Entry 2KFN (X-ray diffraction, 2.03 A resolution); this record covers chains B and A.

Chain B:
Molecule: 7-nt DNA strand
Sequence (7 nucleotides; row label = number of the first residue in the row):
  1001 GCTTAXG
Disordered / not traced: 1001-1003
Modified / non-standard residues: US1 (2'-deoxy-3'-thiouridine 5'-(dihydrogen phosphate)) at position 1006
Ion coordination: Mn2+: US1_1006, DG1007 (shared with Asp355(A) of chain A); Zn2+: DG1007 (shared with Asp355(A), Glu357(A), Asp501(A) of chain A)

Chain A:
Protein: Klenow fragment of DNA polymerase I
Organism: Escherichia coli
Notes: EC 2.7.7.7; fragment: large fragment, klenow fragment
Reference sequence: P00582 (DPO1_ECOLI); aligned to UniProt positions 325-929 over residues 324-928 (the alignment contains insertions or deletions, so no single offset holds)
Sequence (605 residues; numbered 324 to 928; the number before each row is that of its first residue):
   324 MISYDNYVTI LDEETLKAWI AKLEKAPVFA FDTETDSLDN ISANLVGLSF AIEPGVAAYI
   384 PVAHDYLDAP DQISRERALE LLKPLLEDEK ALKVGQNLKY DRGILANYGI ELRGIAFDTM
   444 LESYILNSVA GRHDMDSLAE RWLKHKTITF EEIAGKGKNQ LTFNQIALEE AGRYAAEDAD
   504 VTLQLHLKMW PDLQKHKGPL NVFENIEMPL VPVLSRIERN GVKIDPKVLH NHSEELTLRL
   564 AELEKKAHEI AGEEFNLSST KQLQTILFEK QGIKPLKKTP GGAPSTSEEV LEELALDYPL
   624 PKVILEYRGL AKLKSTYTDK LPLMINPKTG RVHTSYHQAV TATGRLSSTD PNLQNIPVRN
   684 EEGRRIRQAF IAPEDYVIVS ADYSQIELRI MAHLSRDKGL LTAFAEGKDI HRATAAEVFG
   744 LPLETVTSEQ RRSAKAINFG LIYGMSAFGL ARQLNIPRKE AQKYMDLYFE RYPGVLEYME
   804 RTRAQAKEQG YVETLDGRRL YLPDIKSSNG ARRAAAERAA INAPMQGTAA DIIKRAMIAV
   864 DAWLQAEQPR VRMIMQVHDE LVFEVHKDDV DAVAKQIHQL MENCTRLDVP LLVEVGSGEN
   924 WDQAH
Disordered / not traced: 603-606
Sequence notes: engineered mutation Met324 (Val in P00582)
Ion coordination: Mn2+: Asp355 (shared with US1_1006(B), DG1007(B) of chain B); Zn2+ site 1: Asp355, Glu357, Asp501 (shared with DG1007(B) of chain B); Zn2+ site 2: Glu572, His901, Glu905; Zn2+ site 3: Glu710, Asp882; Mg2+: Asn761, Tyr791

Interface between chain B and chain A:
Residue-residue contacts - 26 pairs, chain B then chain A:
  DA1005(B) with Gln419(A), phosphate contact; Asn420(A), hydrogen bond to the base; Lys422(A), hydrogen bond to the base; Met443(A), sugar contact; Arg455(A), salt bridge to the phosphate; Asp457(A), sugar contact; Ser658(A), base contact; Tyr659(A), base contact; His660(A), hydrogen bond to the base
  US1_1006(B) with Leu361(A), base contact; Gln419(A), base contact; Asn420(A), hydrogen bond to the sugar; Asp457(A), base contact; Met458(A), base contact
  DG1007(B) with Asp355(A), phosphate contact; Thr356(A), phosphate contact; Glu357(A), phosphate contact; Thr358(A), hydrogen bond to the phosphate; Leu361(A), base contact; Tyr423(A), sugar contact; Phe473(A), stacking on the base; Glu474(A), base contact; Gln483(A), base contact; Phe486(A), phosphate contact; Tyr497(A), hydrogen bond to the phosphate; Asp501(A), phosphate contact
Interface residues without a listed pair, chain B (4 interface residues in all): DT1004
Interface residues without a listed pair, chain A (23 interface residues in all): Ser360

Summary:
4 residues of chain B face 23 of chain A across their interface, with 6 hydrogen bonds, 1 salt bridge and 1
aromatic stacking contact. Among the polar pairs are DA1005(B)-Asn420(A), DA1005(B)-Lys422(A) and
DA1005(B)-His660(A). Asp355(A), US1_1006(B) and DG1007(B) form the Mn2+ site.
Chain B is a 7-nt DNA strand and chain A is Klenow fragment of DNA polymerase I (Escherichia coli); the
structure, Klenow fragment with bridging-sulfur substrate and manganese, was determined by X-ray diffraction
together with 2KZZ, 2KZM and 2KFZ from the same study.
